PDB entry 3TN9 | X-ray diffraction, 3.00 A resolution | chains 1 and 3 of the 3 polymer chains in the assembly

== Chain 1 ==
Molecule: Protein VP1
Source organism: Human rhinovirus 2
UniProtKB: P04936 (POLG_HRV2); residues 1-289 here correspond to UniProt positions 568-856 (UniProt number = residue number + 567)
Amino-acid sequence (289 residues; numbered 1 to 289; the number before each row is that of its first residue):
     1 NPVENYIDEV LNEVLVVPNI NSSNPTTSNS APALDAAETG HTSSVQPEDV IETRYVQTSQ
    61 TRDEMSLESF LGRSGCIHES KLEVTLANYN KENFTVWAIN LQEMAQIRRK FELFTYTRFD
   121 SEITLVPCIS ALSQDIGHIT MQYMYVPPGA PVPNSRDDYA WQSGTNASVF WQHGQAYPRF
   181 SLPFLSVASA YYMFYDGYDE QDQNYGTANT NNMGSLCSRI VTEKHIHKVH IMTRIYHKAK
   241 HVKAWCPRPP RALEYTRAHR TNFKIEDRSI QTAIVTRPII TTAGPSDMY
Not modelled in the structure: 1-61, 284-289

== Chain 3 ==
Molecule: Protein VP3
Source organism: Human rhinovirus 2
UniProtKB: P04936 (POLG_HRV2); residues 1-237 here correspond to UniProt positions 331-567 (UniProt number = residue number + 330)
Amino-acid sequence (237 residues; each row starts with the number of its first residue):
     1 GLPVFITPGS GQFLTTDDFQ SPCALPWYHP TKEISIPGEV KNLVEICQVD SLVPINNTDT
    61 YINSENMYSV VLQSSINAPD KIFSIRTDVA SQPLATTLIG EISSYFTHWT GSLRFSFMFC
   121 GTANTTVKLL LAYTPPGIAE PTTRKDAMLG THVIWDVGLQ STISMVVPWI SASHYRNTSP
   181 GRSTSGYITC WYQTRLVIPP QTPPTARLLC FVSGCKDFCL RMARDTNLHL QSGAIAQ

== Chain 1 / chain 3 interface ==
Pairs across the interface - 122 pairs, chain 1 then chain 3:
  R62(1) - N42(3)
  E64(1) - F106(3)
  E64(1) - R221(3)
  E64(1) - M222(3)  hydrogen bond (side chain-backbone)
  E64(1) - A223(3)  hydrogen bond (side chain-backbone)
  M65(1) - N42(3)
  M65(1) - L43(3)  hydrogen bond (backbone-backbone)
  M65(1) - V44(3)
  M65(1) - L220(3)
  S66(1) - K41(3)
  S66(1) - N42(3)  hydrogen bond (backbone-side chain)
  L67(1) - V40(3)
  L67(1) - K41(3)  hydrogen bond (backbone-backbone)
  F70(1) - L43(3)  hydrophobic
  F70(1) - Y105(3)  hydrophobic
  S74(1) - T15(3)  hydrogen bond (side chain-backbone)
  N100(1) - Q237(3)
  Q102(1) - I235(3)
  E103(1) - I235(3)
  E103(1) - Q237(3)  hydrogen bond
  A105(1) - Q231(3)
  A105(1) - I235(3)
  Q106(1) - Q231(3)
  R109(1) - E101(3)  salt bridge
  R109(1) - Y105(3)  hydrogen bond
  R109(1) - T226(3)  hydrogen bond
  R109(1) - H229(3)
  K110(1) - Y105(3)
  F114(1) - V40(3)  hydrophobic
  Y116(1) - I36(3)  hydrophobic
  R118(1) - T31(3)  hydrogen bond (side chain-backbone)
  R118(1) - K32(3)
  E122(1) - F19(3)
  T124(1) - F13(3)
  V126(1) - F13(3)  hydrophobic
  A167(1) - A24(3)
  Y177(1) - G11(3)
  Y177(1) - F13(3)  hydrophobic
  R179(1) - F13(3)
  R179(1) - D17(3)  salt bridge
  R179(1) - S21(3)
  R179(1) - P22(3)
  F180(1) - P22(3)
  F180(1) - A24(3)  hydrophobic
  S181(1) - S21(3)  hydrogen bond
  S181(1) - P22(3)  hydrogen bond (backbone-backbone)
  S181(1) - C23(3)
  S181(1) - A24(3)  hydrogen bond (backbone-backbone)
  L182(1) - A24(3)  hydrophobic
  P183(1) - Y28(3)  hydrophobic
  F184(1) - Y28(3)
  F184(1) - P30(3)
  L185(1) - Y28(3)  hydrogen bond (backbone-side chain)
  S186(1) - Y28(3)
  S186(1) - T31(3)  hydrogen bond (backbone-side chain)
  V187(1) - T31(3)
  A188(1) - T31(3)
  S189(1) - K32(3)  hydrogen bond (side chain-backbone)
  S189(1) - E33(3)
  S189(1) - I34(3)  hydrogen bond (side chain-backbone)
  Y236(1) - T15(3)
  K240(1) - S21(3)
  K243(1) - E33(3)  salt bridge
  K243(1) - E39(3)  salt bridge
  A244(1) - E39(3)
  A244(1) - V40(3)  hydrogen bond (backbone-backbone)
  W245(1) - E33(3)
  W245(1) - I36(3)  hydrogen bond (side chain-backbone)
  W245(1) - G38(3)
  W245(1) - E39(3)
  C246(1) - P37(3)  hydrogen bond (side chain-backbone)
  C246(1) - G38(3)  hydrogen bond (backbone-backbone)
  P247(1) - V40(3)
  P247(1) - I46(3)  hydrophobic
  P250(1) - E101(3)
  R251(1) - H229(3)
  L253(1) - H229(3)
  E254(1) - L230(3)
  E254(1) - Q231(3)
  E254(1) - S232(3)
  E254(1) - G233(3)  hydrogen bond (side chain-backbone)
  Y255(1) - Q231(3)  hydrogen bond (backbone-side chain)
  T256(1) - A236(3)
  R257(1) - A236(3)
  R257(1) - Q237(3)
  A258(1) - A236(3)  hydrogen bond (backbone-backbone)
  A258(1) - Q237(3)
  I270(1) - N63(3)  hydrogen bond (backbone-side chain)
  T272(1) - N63(3)
  A273(1) - Q92(3)
  A273(1) - T96(3)
  A273(1) - L228(3)
  I274(1) - N57(3)
  I274(1) - I62(3)  hydrophobic
  I274(1) - M67(3)  hydrophobic
  I274(1) - Q92(3)
  I274(1) - T96(3)
  V275(1) - N57(3)  hydrogen bond (backbone-side chain)
  V275(1) - Q92(3)  hydrogen bond (backbone-side chain)
  T276(1) - N57(3)
  T276(1) - T58(3)
  T276(1) - D59(3)  hydrogen bond
  T276(1) - I62(3)
  R277(1) - I55(3)  hydrogen bond (side chain-backbone)
  R277(1) - N57(3)  hydrogen bond
  R277(1) - T58(3)
  R277(1) - S84(3)  hydrogen bond (side chain-backbone)
  R277(1) - P93(3)
  I280(1) - I55(3)
  I280(1) - N56(3)
  I280(1) - T58(3)
  I280(1) - I82(3)
  I280(1) - F83(3)
  I280(1) - S84(3)  hydrogen bond (backbone-backbone)
  T281(1) - K81(3)  hydrogen bond (backbone-side chain)
  T281(1) - I82(3)
  T281(1) - S84(3)
  T281(1) - E140(3)
  A283(1) - S84(3)
  A283(1) - R86(3)
  A283(1) - E140(3)  hydrogen bond (backbone-side chain)
  A283(1) - Y187(3)  hydrophobic
Other interface residues (no listed pair), chain 1 (68 interface residues in all): R73, R108, Y145, P147, T165, A190, K238, P249, R260, T282
Other interface residues (no listed pair), chain 3 (69 interface residues in all): L25, C47, P54, Y68, V70, I85, L98, C219, D225

== In short ==
Chain 1 and chain 3 form an interface of 68 and 69 residues respectively; the contacts include 34 hydrogen
bonds and 4 salt bridges. Among the polar pairs are R109(1)-E101(3), R179(1)-D17(3) and K243(1)-E33(3).
Here chain 1 is Protein VP1 and chain 3 is Protein VP3, both from Human rhinovirus 2. Entry 3TN9 (X-ray
structure of the HRV2 empty capsid (B-particle)) was determined by X-ray diffraction.
